Entry 7Y8W (X-ray diffraction, 2.40 A resolution); this record covers chains B and E of the 6 polymer chains in the assembly.

== Chain B ==
Protein: Dynein light chain 1, cytoplasmic
Source organism: Caenorhabditis elegans
UniProt: Q22799 (DYL1_CAEEL); numbering as in UniProt (aligned over 1-89)
Chain sequence (95 residues; row label = number of the first residue in the row; numbers below 1 keep their minus sign (Gly-5 is residue -5)):
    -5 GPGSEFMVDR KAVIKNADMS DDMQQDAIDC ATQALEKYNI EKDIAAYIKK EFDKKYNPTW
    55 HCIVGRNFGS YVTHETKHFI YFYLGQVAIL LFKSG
Disordered / not traced: -5 to 3
Construct notes: expression tag (-5 to 0)
Curated features (UniProtKB/Swiss-Prot):
  - site (Required for mett-10 binding): Phe62, Thr67, Phe73
  - mutagenesis: Phe62 (F62S: Reduces mett-10 binding), Thr67 (T67A: Reduces mett-10 binding), His68 (H68A: Does not affect mett-10 binding), Phe73 (F73S: Reduces mett-10 binding)

== Chain E ==
Protein: Isoform b of Suppressor of aph-1
Source organism: Caenorhabditis elegans
UniProt: C6KRN1 (SAO1_CAEEL), isoform C6KRN1-3; numbering as in UniProt (aligned over 182-205)
Chain sequence (30 residues; each row starts with the number of its first residue):
   176 GPGSEFMQHA NVATDQVVMK SVECQTEPVE
Disordered / not traced: 176-180, 204-205
Construct notes: expression tag (176-181)

== Chain B / chain E interface ==
Residue-residue contacts (38; chain B residue first):
  Lys9(B) - Glu202(E)  salt bridge
  Asn10(B) - Val197(E)
  Asp12(B) - Lys195(E)  salt bridge
  Arg60(B) - Thr201(E)
  Asn61(B) - Thr201(E)
  Phe62(B) - Gln200(E)
  Phe62(B) - Thr201(E)  hydrogen bond (backbone-side chain)
  Gly63(B) - Cys199(E)
  Gly63(B) - Gln200(E)
  Ser64(B) - Val197(E)
  Ser64(B) - Glu198(E)
  Ser64(B) - Cys199(E)  hydrogen bond (backbone-backbone)
  Tyr65(B) - Ser196(E)
  Tyr65(B) - Val197(E)
  Tyr65(B) - Glu198(E)
  Val66(B) - Lys195(E)
  Val66(B) - Ser196(E)
  Val66(B) - Val197(E)  hydrogen bond (backbone-backbone)
  Thr67(B) - Met194(E)
  Thr67(B) - Lys195(E)
  Thr67(B) - Ser196(E)  hydrogen bond
  His68(B) - Met194(E)
  His68(B) - Lys195(E)  hydrogen bond (backbone-backbone)
  His68(B) - Val197(E)
  Glu69(B) - Val192(E)
  Glu69(B) - Val193(E)
  Glu69(B) - Met194(E)
  Thr70(B) - Val193(E)  hydrogen bond (side chain-backbone)
  Thr70(B) - Lys195(E)
  Phe73(B) - Val197(E)  hydrophobic
  Phe73(B) - Cys199(E)  hydrophobic
  Tyr75(B) - Cys199(E)  hydrophobic
  Tyr75(B) - Gln200(E)  hydrogen bond (side chain-backbone)
  Tyr75(B) - Thr201(E)  hydrogen bond (side chain-backbone)
  Tyr77(B) - Thr201(E)
  Tyr77(B) - Glu202(E)  hydrogen bond (side chain-backbone)
  Ala82(B) - Thr201(E)
  Ser88(B) - Met194(E)
Interface residues without a listed pair, chain B (21 interface residues in all): Gly59, Leu84

== In short ==
The interface between chain B and chain E involves 21 residues on one side and 11 on the other; the contacts
include 9 hydrogen bonds and 2 salt bridges. Among the polar pairs are Lys9(B)-Glu202(E), Asp12(B)-Lys195(E)
and Phe62(B)-Thr201(E).
Here chain B is Dynein light chain 1, cytoplasmic and chain E is Isoform b of Suppressor of aph-1, both from
Caenorhabditis elegans. Entry 7Y8W (Crystal structure of DLC-1/SAO-1 complex) was determined by X-ray
diffraction.
